5L14 - chain A; structure by X-ray diffraction, 1.90 A resolution.

Chain A:
Molecule: Neuraminidase
From: Influenza A virus (A/Shanghai/02/2013(H7N9))
Notes: EC 3.2.1.18
UniProtKB: R4NFR6 (R4NFR6_9INFA); residues 83-470 here correspond to UniProt positions 78-465 (UniProt number = residue number - 5)
Chain sequence (397 residues; each row starts with the number of its first residue):
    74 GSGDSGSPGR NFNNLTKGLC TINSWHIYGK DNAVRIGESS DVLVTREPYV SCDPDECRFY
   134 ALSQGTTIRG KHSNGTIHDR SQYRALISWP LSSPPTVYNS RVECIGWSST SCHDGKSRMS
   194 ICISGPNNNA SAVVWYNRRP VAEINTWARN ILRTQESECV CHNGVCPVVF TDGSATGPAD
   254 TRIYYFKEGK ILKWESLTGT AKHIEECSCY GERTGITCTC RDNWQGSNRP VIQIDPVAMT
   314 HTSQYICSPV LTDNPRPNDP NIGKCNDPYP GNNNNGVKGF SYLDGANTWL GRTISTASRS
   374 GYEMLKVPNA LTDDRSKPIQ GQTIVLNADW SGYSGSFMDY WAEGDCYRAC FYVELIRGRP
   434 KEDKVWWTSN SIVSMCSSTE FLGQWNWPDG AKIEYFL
Unresolved in the structure: 74-82
Sequence notes: expression tag (74-82)
Disulfide bonds: Cys93-Cys419, Cys125-Cys130, Cys177-Cys195, Cys185-Cys232, Cys234-Cys239, Cys280-Cys293, Cys282-Cys291, Cys320-Cys338, Cys423-Cys449
Glycans and other covalent adducts: N-acetylglucosamine (NAG) linked to Asn147; glycan linked to Asn202
Bound ions: Ca2+: Asp295, Gly299, Asp326, Asn348
Reported in the primary citation:
  - Ca2+ coordination: Gly299, Asp326, Asn348
  - post-translational modification sites: Asn147, Asn202

Overview:
Covalently linked N-acetylglucosamine: at Asn147 and Asn202. Asp295, Gly299, Asp326 and Asn348 form the Ca2+
site. The paper reports Ca2+ coordination by Gly299, Asp326 and Asn348; modification sites Asn147 and Asn202.
Chain A is Neuraminidase (Influenza A virus (A/Shanghai/02/2013(H7N9))); the structure, The crystal structure
of neuraminidase from A/Shanghai/2/2013 (H7N9) influenza virus, was determined by X-ray diffraction together
with 5L15, 5L17 and 5L18 from the same study.
